PDB entry 7QW7 | X-ray diffraction, 2.60 A resolution | chains A and Y of the 3 polymer chains in the assembly

Chain A:
Protein: Modification methylase BseCI
From: Geobacillus stearothermophilus
Notes: EC 2.1.1.72
UniProt: P43423 (MTC1_GEOSE); residues 1-579 here = UniProt positions 1-579
Chain sequence (585 residues; numbered 1 to 585; the number before each row is that of its first residue):
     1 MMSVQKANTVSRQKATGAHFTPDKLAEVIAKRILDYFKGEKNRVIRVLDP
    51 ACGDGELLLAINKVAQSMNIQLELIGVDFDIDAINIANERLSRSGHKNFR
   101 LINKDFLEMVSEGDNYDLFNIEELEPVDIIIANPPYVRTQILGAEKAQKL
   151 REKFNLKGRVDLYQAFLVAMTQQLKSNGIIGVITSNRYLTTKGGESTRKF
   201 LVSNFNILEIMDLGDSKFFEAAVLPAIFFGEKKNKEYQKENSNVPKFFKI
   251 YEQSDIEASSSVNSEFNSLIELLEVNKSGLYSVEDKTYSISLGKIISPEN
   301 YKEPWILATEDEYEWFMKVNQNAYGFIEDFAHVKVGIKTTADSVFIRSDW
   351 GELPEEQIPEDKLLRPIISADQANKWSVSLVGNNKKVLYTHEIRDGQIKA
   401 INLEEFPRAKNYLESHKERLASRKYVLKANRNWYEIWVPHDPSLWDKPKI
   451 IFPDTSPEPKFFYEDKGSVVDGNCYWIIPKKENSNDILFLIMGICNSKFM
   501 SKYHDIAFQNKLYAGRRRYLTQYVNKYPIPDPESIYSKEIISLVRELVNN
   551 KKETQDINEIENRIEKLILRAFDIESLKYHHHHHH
Disordered / not traced: 1-8, 110-121, 239-241, 577-585
Differences from the reference sequence: conflict Glu195 (Gly in P43423); expression tag (580-585)
Residues lining bound ligands: S-adenosylhomocysteine (SAH): Thr16, Gly17, Ala18, His19, Phe20, Thr21, Asp49, Pro50, Ala51, Cys52, Gly53, Glu56, Leu57, Val77, Asp78, Phe79, Asp80, Ala83, Lys104, Asp105, Phe106, Leu107, Asn133, Pro135, Phe166

Chain Y:
Molecule: Fully methylated DNA duplex
Sequence (10 nucleotides; each row starts with the number of its first residue):
    11 CGATCGXTGC
Modified positions: 6MA (N6-methyl-deoxy-adenosine-5'-monophosphate) at position 17

Chain A / chain Y interface:
Residue-residue contacts (39; chain A residue first):
  Arg138(A) - DG16(Y)  base contact
  Thr139(A) - DT18(Y)  phosphate contact
  Thr139(A) - DG19(Y)  phosphate contact
  Gln140(A) - 6MA_17(Y)  base contact
  Gln140(A) - DT18(Y)  hydrogen bond to the sugar
  Gly143(A) - DT18(Y)  phosphate contact
  Ala144(A) - DT18(Y)  hydrogen bond to the phosphate
  Ala144(A) - DG19(Y)  phosphate contact
  Ala147(A) - DG19(Y)  phosphate contact
  Arg151(A) - DG19(Y)  salt bridge to the phosphate
  Arg151(A) - DC20(Y)  salt bridge to the phosphate
  Lys157(A) - DC20(Y)  phosphate contact
  Gly158(A) - DG19(Y)  phosphate contact
  Gly158(A) - DC20(Y)  hydrogen bond to the phosphate
  Arg159(A) - DT18(Y)  hydrogen bond to the base
  Arg159(A) - DG19(Y)  hydrogen bond to the base
  Lys338(A) - DG16(Y)  hydrogen bond to the base
  Lys338(A) - 6MA_17(Y)  base contact
  Thr340(A) - DG16(Y)  phosphate contact
  Thr340(A) - 6MA_17(Y)  base contact
  Ala341(A) - DG16(Y)  hydrogen bond to the phosphate
  Asp342(A) - DC15(Y)  sugar contact
  Asp342(A) - DG16(Y)  hydrogen bond to the phosphate
  Ala370(A) - DT14(Y)  phosphate contact
  Arg419(A) - DG16(Y)  salt bridge to the phosphate
  Tyr425(A) - DG16(Y)  phosphate contact
  Tyr425(A) - 6MA_17(Y)  hydrogen bond to the phosphate
  Tyr425(A) - DT18(Y)  base contact
  Trp437(A) - 6MA_17(Y)  base contact
  Trp437(A) - DT18(Y)  hydrogen bond to the base
  Thr455(A) - DA13(Y)  base contact
  Asn473(A) - DT14(Y)  hydrogen bond to the phosphate
  Asn473(A) - DC15(Y)  phosphate contact
  Leu512(A) - DA13(Y)  base contact
  Leu512(A) - DT14(Y)  base contact
  Tyr513(A) - DG12(Y)  base contact
  Tyr513(A) - DA13(Y)  hydrogen bond to the base
  Arg516(A) - DG12(Y)  sugar contact
  Arg516(A) - DA13(Y)  salt bridge to the phosphate
Other interface residues (no listed pair), chain A (27 interface residues in all): Arg423, Asp454, Ala514, Arg518

Summary:
Chain A and chain Y form an interface of 27 and 9 residues respectively; the contacts include 12 hydrogen
bonds and 4 salt bridges. Among the polar pairs are Arg159(A)-DT18(Y), Arg159(A)-DG19(Y) and
Lys338(A)-DG16(Y). Chain A binds S-adenosylhomocysteine.
Here chain A is Modification methylase BseCI (Geobacillus stearothermophilus) and chain Y is Fully methylated
DNA duplex. Entry 7QW7 (Adenine-specific DNA methyltransferase M.BseCI complexed with AdoHcy and cognate fully
methylated DNA duplex) was determined by X-ray diffraction.
